Entry 2A1T (X-ray diffraction, 2.80 A resolution); this record covers chains B and C of the 6 polymer chains in the assembly.

Chain B (and C):
Name: Acyl-CoA dehydrogenase, medium-chain specific, mitochondrial precursor
From: Homo sapiens
Notes: EC 1.3.99.3; chain C of this document is another copy of the same molecule, construct and numbering; everything in this record applies to it too
UniProtKB: P11310 (ACADM_HUMAN); residues -24 to 396 here correspond to UniProt positions 1-421 (UniProt number = residue number + 25)
Sequence (421 residues; row label = number of the first residue in the row; numbers below 1 keep their minus sign (Met-24 is residue -24)):
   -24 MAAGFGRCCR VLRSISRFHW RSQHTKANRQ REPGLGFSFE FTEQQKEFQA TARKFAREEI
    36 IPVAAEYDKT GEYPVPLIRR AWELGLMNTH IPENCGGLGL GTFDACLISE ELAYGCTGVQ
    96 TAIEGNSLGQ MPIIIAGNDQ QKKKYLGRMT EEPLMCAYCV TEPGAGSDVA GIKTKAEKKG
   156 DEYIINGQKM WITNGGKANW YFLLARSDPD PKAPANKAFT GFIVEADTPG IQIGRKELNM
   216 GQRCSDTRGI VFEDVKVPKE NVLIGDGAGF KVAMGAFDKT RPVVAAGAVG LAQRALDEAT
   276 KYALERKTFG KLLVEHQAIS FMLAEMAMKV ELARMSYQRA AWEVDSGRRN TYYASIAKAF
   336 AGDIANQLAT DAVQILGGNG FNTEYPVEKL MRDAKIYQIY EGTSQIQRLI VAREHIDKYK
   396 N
Disordered / not traced: -24 to 9 (chain C: -24 to 8)
Residues lining bound ligands:
  - FAD (flavin-adenine dinucleotide), molecule 1: Tyr133, Cys134, Val135, Thr136, Ala140, Gly141, Ser142, Trp166, Ile167, Thr168, Asn214, Thr222, Ile371, Ile374, Tyr375, Glu376, Thr378, Gln380, Ile381, Leu384
  - FAD, molecule 2: Arg281, Thr283, Phe284, Leu288, His291, Ile294, Gln349, Ile350, Gly352, Gly353, Phe356
Curated features (UniProtKB/Swiss-Prot):
  - active site: Glu376 (Proton acceptor)
  - binding site (FAD): Tyr133 to Ser142, Trp166 to Thr168, Arg281 to Thr283, His291, Gln292, Gln349 to Gly353, Glu376 to Gln380
  - binding site (octanoyl-CoA): Ser142, Asp253, Arg256, Glu376
  - modified residue: Lys44 (N6-acetyllysine), Lys154 (N6-succinyllysine), Lys187 (N6-acetyllysine), Lys192 (N6-acetyllysine), Lys234 (N6-acetyllysine), Lys246 (N6-acetyllysine), Lys254 (N6-acetyllysine), Lys276 (N6-acetyllysine), Thr326 (Phosphothreonine)

How chain B and chain C interact:
Contacting residue pairs - 98 pairs, chain B then chain C:
  Leu10(B) - Phe16(C)
  Leu10(B) - Glu18(C)
  Gly11(B) - Ser13(C)  hydrogen bond (backbone-side chain)
  Gly11(B) - Glu15(C)  hydrogen bond (backbone-backbone)
  Gly11(B) - Thr17(C)
  Phe12(B) - Ser13(C)
  Phe12(B) - Phe14(C)
  Phe12(B) - Glu15(C)  hydrogen bond (backbone-backbone)
  Phe12(B) - Phe16(C)  hydrophobic
  Phe12(B) - Phe78(C)  hydrophobic
  Phe12(B) - Gln313(C)
  Phe12(B) - Trp317(C)  hydrogen bond (backbone-side chain)
  Ser13(B) - Gly11(C)  hydrogen bond (side chain-backbone)
  Ser13(B) - Phe12(C)
  Ser13(B) - Ser13(C)  hydrogen bond (backbone-backbone)
  Ser13(B) - Trp317(C)
  Phe14(B) - Phe12(C)
  Phe14(B) - Phe14(C)  hydrophobic
  Phe14(B) - Arg314(C)
  Phe14(B) - Trp317(C)
  Glu15(B) - Gly9(C)
  Glu15(B) - Leu10(C)
  Glu15(B) - Gly11(C)
  Glu15(B) - Phe12(C)  hydrogen bond (backbone-backbone)
  Phe16(B) - Gly9(C)  hydrogen bond (backbone-backbone)
  Phe16(B) - Leu10(C)
  Phe16(B) - Phe12(C)  hydrophobic
  Thr17(B) - Leu10(C)
  Thr17(B) - Gly11(C)
  Gln20(B) - Gly11(C)
  Phe78(B) - Phe12(C)  hydrophobic
  Gln268(B) - Tyr394(C)
  Leu271(B) - His390(C)
  Asp272(B) - Tyr394(C)  hydrogen bond
  Thr275(B) - His390(C)  hydrogen bond
  Thr275(B) - Tyr394(C)
  Leu279(B) - Ile391(C)  hydrophobic
  Leu279(B) - Tyr394(C)  hydrophobic
  Val289(B) - Ile391(C)  hydrophobic
  Gln292(B) - Leu384(C)
  Ser295(B) - Ala387(C)
  Ser295(B) - Ile391(C)
  Phe296(B) - Gln380(C)
  Phe296(B) - Arg383(C)
  Phe296(B) - Leu384(C)  hydrophobic
  Ala299(B) - Arg383(C)
  Ala299(B) - Val386(C)
  Ala299(B) - Ala387(C)
  Glu300(B) - Arg383(C)  salt bridge
  Ala302(B) - Tyr327(C)
  Ala302(B) - His390(C)
  Met303(B) - Ile331(C)  hydrophobic
  Met303(B) - Ala334(C)  hydrophobic
  Met303(B) - Phe335(C)
  Glu306(B) - Tyr327(C)  hydrogen bond
  Glu306(B) - Tyr328(C)  hydrogen bond
  Leu307(B) - Leu307(C)
  Leu307(B) - Ser311(C)
  Leu307(B) - Ile331(C)  hydrophobic
  Leu307(B) - Phe335(C)  hydrophobic
  Met310(B) - Met310(C)
  Met310(B) - Arg314(C)
  Ser311(B) - Leu307(C)
  Gln313(B) - Phe12(C)
  Gln313(B) - Phe14(C)
  Arg314(B) - Phe14(C)
  Arg314(B) - Met310(C)
  Trp317(B) - Phe12(C)  hydrogen bond (side chain-backbone)
  Trp317(B) - Ser13(C)
  Trp317(B) - Phe14(C)
  Trp317(B) - Glu15(C)
  Arg323(B) - Glu15(C)  salt bridge
  Tyr327(B) - Glu306(C)  hydrogen bond
  Tyr328(B) - Glu306(C)  hydrogen bond
  Ile331(B) - Met303(C)  hydrophobic
  Ile331(B) - Glu306(C)
  Ile331(B) - Leu307(C)  hydrophobic
  Ala334(B) - Met303(C)  hydrophobic
  Phe335(B) - Met303(C)
  Phe335(B) - Leu307(C)  hydrophobic
  Gln380(B) - Phe296(C)
  Arg383(B) - Phe296(C)
  Arg383(B) - Ala299(C)
  Arg383(B) - Glu300(C)  salt bridge
  Leu384(B) - Gln292(C)
  Leu384(B) - Phe296(C)  hydrophobic
  Val386(B) - Ala299(C)
  Ala387(B) - Ser295(C)
  Ala387(B) - Ala299(C)
  His390(B) - Leu271(C)
  His390(B) - Thr275(C)  hydrogen bond
  His390(B) - Ala302(C)
  Ile391(B) - Leu279(C)  hydrophobic
  Ile391(B) - Val289(C)  hydrophobic
  Tyr394(B) - Gln268(C)
  Tyr394(B) - Asp272(C)  hydrogen bond
  Tyr394(B) - Thr275(C)
  Tyr394(B) - Leu279(C)  hydrophobic
Other interface residues (no listed pair), chain B (46 interface residues in all): Leu298, Lys395
Other interface residues (no listed pair), chain C (47 interface residues in all): Lys21, Leu298, Lys395

In short:
46 residues of chain B and 47 residues of chain C are in contact; the contacts include 17 hydrogen bonds and 3
salt bridges. Polar contacts include Glu300(B)-Arg383(C), Arg323(B)-Glu15(C) and Gly11(B)-Ser13(C). Chain B
binds flavin-adenine dinucleotide.
Chain B and chain C are both Acyl-CoA dehydrogenase, medium-chain specific, mitochondrial precursor (Homo
sapiens); the structure, Structure of the human MCAD:ETF E165betaA complex, was determined by X-ray
diffraction, deposited together with 2A1U.
